Entry 1YAP (X-ray diffraction, 1.80 A resolution); this record covers chain A.

== Chain A ==
Name: Lysozyme
Organism: Homo sapiens
Notes: EC 3.2.1.17
UniProt: P61626 (LYSC_HUMAN); residues 1-130 here correspond to UniProt positions 19-148 (UniProt number = residue number + 18)
Sequence (130 residues; numbered 1 to 130; the number before each row is that of its first residue):
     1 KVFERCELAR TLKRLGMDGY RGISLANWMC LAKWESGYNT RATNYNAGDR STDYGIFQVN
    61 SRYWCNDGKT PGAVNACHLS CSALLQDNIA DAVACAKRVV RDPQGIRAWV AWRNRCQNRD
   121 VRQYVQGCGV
Disulfide bonds: C6-C128, C30-C116, C65-C81, C77-C95
Differences from the reference sequence: engineered mutation V59 (Ile77 in P61626)
Metal / ion sites: Na+: S61, C65, V74
UniProt features mapped onto this chain:
  - active site: E35, D53

== Summary ==
S61, C65 and V74 form the Na+ site. Curated annotation (UniProt) lists active-site residues E35 and D53.
Chain A is Lysozyme (Homo sapiens); the structure, Contribution of hydrophobic residues to the stability of
human lysozyme: calorimetric studies and X-ray structural analysis ..., was determined by X-ray diffraction
(same publication as 1YAM, 1YAN, 1YAO and 1YAQ).
